PDB entry 1PF3 | X-ray diffraction, 1.50 A resolution | chain A

[Chain A]
Molecule: Blue copper oxidase cueO
Source organism: Escherichia coli
UniProtKB: P36649 (CUEO_ECOLI); numbering as in UniProt (aligned over 29-516)
Chain sequence (498 residues; numbered 29 to 526; the number before each row is that of its first residue):
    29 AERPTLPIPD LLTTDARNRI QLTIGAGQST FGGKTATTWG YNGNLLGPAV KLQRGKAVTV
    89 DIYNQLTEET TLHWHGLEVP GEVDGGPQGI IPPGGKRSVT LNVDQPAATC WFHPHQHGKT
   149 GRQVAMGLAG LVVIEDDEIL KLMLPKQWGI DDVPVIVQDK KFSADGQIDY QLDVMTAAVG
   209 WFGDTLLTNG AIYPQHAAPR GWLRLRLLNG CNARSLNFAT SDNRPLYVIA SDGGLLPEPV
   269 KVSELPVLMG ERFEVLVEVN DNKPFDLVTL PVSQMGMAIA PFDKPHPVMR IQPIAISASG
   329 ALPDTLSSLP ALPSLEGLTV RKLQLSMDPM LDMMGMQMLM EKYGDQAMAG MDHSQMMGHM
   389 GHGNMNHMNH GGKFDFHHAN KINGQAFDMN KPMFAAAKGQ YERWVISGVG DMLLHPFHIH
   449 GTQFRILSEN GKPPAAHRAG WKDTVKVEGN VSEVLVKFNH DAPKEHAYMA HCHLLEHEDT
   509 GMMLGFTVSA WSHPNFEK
Not modelled in the structure: 29-30, 380-402, 517-526
Sequence notes: engineered mutation Leu441 (Met in P36649); expression tag (517-526)
Curated features (UniProtKB/Swiss-Prot):
  - binding site (Cu cation): His101, His103, His141, His143, His443, His446, His448, His499, Cys500, His501, His505
  - mutagenesis: Glu106 (E106F: Increases oxidase activity with ABTS as substrate), Gly304 (G304K: Retains 20% of cuprous oxidase activity. Increases oxidase activity with ABTS as substrate. Shows dramatic conformational changes in methionine-rich helix and the relative regulatory loop), Met355 (M355L: Almost loss of oxidase activity with 2,6-DMP as substrate. Loss of the copper tolerance phenotype), Pro357 to His406 (Retains only 10% of cuprous oxidase activity. 30-fold and 10-fold increase in activities with ABTS and pPD, respectively, in the absence of exogenous Cu(2+), but does not change these activities in ...), Asp360 (D360A: Strong decrease in oxidase activity with 2,6-DMP as substrate. Loss of the copper tolerance phenotype), Asp439 (D439A: Decrease in oxidase activity with 2,6-DMP as substrate), Cys500 to His501 (Residual DMP oxidase activity and loss of resistance to copper. Decreases copper content), Cys500 (C500S: Loss of cuprous oxidase activity)
Metal / ion sites: Cu ion site 1: His101, His446; cu-cl-cu linkage Cu: His103, His141, His143, His448, His499, His501; Cu ion site 2: His443, Cys500, His505
Residues lining bound ligands: cu-cl-cu linkage (C2C): His101, His103, Trp139, His141, His143, His446, His448, Met497, His499, His501
Reported in the primary citation:
  - mutagenesis - M441L: decreased binding to T1 copper
  - mutagenesis - M355L: abolished catalytic activity
  - mutagenesis - D360A, D439A: decreased catalytic activity
  - mutagenesis - D360A: decreased stability
  - mutagenesis - M355L, D360A: abolished growth in response to copper-induced cell death
  - mutagenesis - D439A: decreased growth

[Overview]
Bound to chain A: cu-cl-cu linkage. His101 and His446 form the Cu ion site 1. From UniProt: 11 Cu
cation-binding residues and 9 mutagenesis sites. The paper reports that D360A and D439A reduce catalytic
activity; M355L and D360A abolish growth in response to copper-induced cell death.
Chain A is Blue copper oxidase cueO (Escherichia coli); the structure, Crystal Structure of the M441L mutant
of the multicopper oxidase CueO, was determined by X-ray diffraction together with 1N68 from the same study.
